Entry 8R69 (electron microscopy, 4.30 A resolution (low resolution: residue-level contacts below are approximate; hydrogen-bond / salt-bridge calls are withheld)); this record covers chains G and n of the 14 polymer chains in the assembly.

# Chain G
Protein: Baseplate hub assembly protein
Source organism: Staphylococcus phage 812
UniProt: A1YTN9 (A1YTN9_9CAUD); residues 1-278 here = UniProt positions 1-278
Amino-acid sequence (278 residues; numbered 1 to 278; the number before each row is that of its first residue):
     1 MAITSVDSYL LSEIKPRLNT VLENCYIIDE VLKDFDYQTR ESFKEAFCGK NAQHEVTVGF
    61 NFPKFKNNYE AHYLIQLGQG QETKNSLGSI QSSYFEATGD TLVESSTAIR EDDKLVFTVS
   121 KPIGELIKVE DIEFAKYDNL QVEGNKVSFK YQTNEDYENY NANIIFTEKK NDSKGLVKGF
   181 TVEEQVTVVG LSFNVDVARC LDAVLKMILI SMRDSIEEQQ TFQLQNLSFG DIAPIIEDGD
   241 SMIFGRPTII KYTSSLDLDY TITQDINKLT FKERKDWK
Unresolved in the structure: 1, 277-278

# Chain n
Protein: Putative non-cytoplasmic protein
Source organism: Staphylococcus phage 812
UniProt: A0A0U1WZ69 (A0A0U1WZ69_9CAUD); numbering as in UniProt (aligned over 1-87)
Amino-acid sequence (87 residues; each row starts with the number of its first residue):
     1 MSIEKKEEVI AHNEVVFRSL TQGLYVKEVD IYSDVVSYTK DVDEALAMPN TINFKNSRKY
    61 KKLIMNLDLE PLNKIQKVIY ETHLEGL
Unresolved in the structure: 1, 59-62

# Chain G / chain n interface
Contacting residue pairs (21; chain G residue first):
  Glu104(G) - Tyr80(n)
  Ser105(G) - Ala11(n)
  Ser105(G) - His12(n)
  Ser106(G) - Ile10(n)
  Ser106(G) - Ala11(n)
  Thr107(G) - Ile10(n)
  Thr107(G) - Ala11(n)
  Thr107(G) - His12(n)
  Thr107(G) - Asn13(n)
  Thr118(G) - Val9(n)
  Ser120(G) - Glu7(n)
  Ser120(G) - Tyr80(n)
  Asn145(G) - Glu7(n)
  Asp156(G) - Thr51(n)
  Asp156(G) - Ile52(n)
  Asp156(G) - Asn53(n)
  Asn159(G) - Asn13(n)
  Asn159(G) - Asn50(n)
  Asn161(G) - Ala11(n)
  Asn161(G) - His12(n)
  Asn161(G) - Asn13(n)
Other interface residues (no listed pair), chain G (13 interface residues in all): Ile109, Val119, Tyr157
Other interface residues (no listed pair), chain n (12 interface residues in all): Pro49

# Overview
13 residues of chain G face 12 of chain n across their interface.
Here chain G is Baseplate hub assembly protein and chain n is Putative non-cytoplasmic protein, both from
Staphylococcus phage 812. Entry 8R69 (Neck and tail of phage 812 virion (composite)) was determined by
electron microscopy (same publication as 8Q01, 8Q1I, 8Q7D, 8QEK, 8QEM, 8QJE, 8QKH and 8R5G).
